PDB entry 3OHX | X-ray diffraction, 3.50 A resolution | chains B and M of the 4 polymer chains in the assembly

Chain B:
Protein: Complement C3
Source organism: Homo sapiens
Notes: fragment: Complement C3 alpha' chain fragment 1
UniProtKB: P01024 (CO3_HUMAN); residues 727-932 here correspond to UniProt positions 749-954 (UniProt number = residue number + 22)
Sequence (206 residues; each row starts with the number of its first residue):
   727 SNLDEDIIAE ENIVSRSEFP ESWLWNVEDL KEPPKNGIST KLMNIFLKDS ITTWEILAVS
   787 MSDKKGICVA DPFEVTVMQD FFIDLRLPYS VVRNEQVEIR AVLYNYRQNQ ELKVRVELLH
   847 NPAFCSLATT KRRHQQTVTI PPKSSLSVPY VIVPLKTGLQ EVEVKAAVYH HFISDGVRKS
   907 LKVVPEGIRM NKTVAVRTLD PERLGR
Not modelled in the structure: 727-728, 913-932
Curated features (UniProtKB/Swiss-Prot):
  - site: Arg932 (Cleavage)
  - glycosylation: Asn917 (N-linked (GlcNAc...) asparagine)

Chain M:
Protein: Staphylococcal complement inhibitor
Source organism: Staphylococcus aureus
Notes: fragment: Staphylococcal Complement Inhibitor-A
UniProtKB: Q931M7 (SCIN_STAAM); residues 1-85 here correspond to UniProt positions 32-116 (UniProt number = residue number + 31)
Sequence (88 residues; numbered -2 to 85; the number before each row is that of its first residue; numbers below 1 keep their minus sign (Gly-2 is residue -2)):
    -2 GTSSTSLPTS NEYQNEKLAN ELKSLLDELN VNELATGSLN TYYKRTIKIS GQKAMYALKS
    58 KDFKKMSEAK YQLQKIYNEI DEALKSKY
Not modelled in the structure: -2 to 1
Sequence notes: expression tag (-2 to 0)
Curated features (UniProtKB/Swiss-Prot):
  - region: Leu31 to Gly48 (Essential for activity)

Chain B / chain M interface:
Pairs across the interface - 19 pairs, chain B then chain M:
  Asp730(B) - Tyr53(M)
  Asp730(B) - Lys56(M)  salt bridge
  Glu731(B) - Tyr53(M)
  Asp732(B) - Tyr53(M)  hydrogen bond
  Asp732(B) - Lys62(M)  salt bridge
  Ile733(B) - Gln49(M)  hydrogen bond (backbone-side chain)
  Ile734(B) - Gln49(M)
  Ala735(B) - Gln49(M)  hydrogen bond (backbone-side chain)
  Asn738(B) - Lys45(M)
  Asn738(B) - Gln49(M)  hydrogen bond
  Val740(B) - Arg42(M)  hydrogen bond (backbone-side chain)
  Ser741(B) - Arg42(M)  hydrogen bond (backbone-side chain)
  Phe772(B) - Asn37(M)
  Asp775(B) - Arg42(M)  salt bridge
  Phe898(B) - Ile46(M)
  Phe898(B) - Gln49(M)
  Phe898(B) - Lys50(M)
  Phe898(B) - Tyr53(M)  hydrophobic
  Ser900(B) - Ile46(M)
Also at the interface, not in a pair above, chain B (15 interface residues in all): Glu737, Arg742
Also at the interface, not in a pair above, chain M (12 interface residues in all): Thr38, Tyr40, Lys41

Summary:
Chain B and chain M form an interface of 15 and 12 residues respectively, with 6 hydrogen bonds and 3 salt
bridges. Polar pairs include Asp730(B)-Lys56(M), Asp732(B)-Lys62(M) and Asp775(B)-Arg42(M).
Chain B is Complement C3 (Homo sapiens) and chain M is Staphylococcal complement inhibitor (Staphylococcus
aureus); the structure, Molecular Basis for Complement Recognition and Inhibition, was determined by X-ray
diffraction (same publication as 3L3O, 3L5N and 3NMS).
